Entry 4HB3 (X-ray diffraction, 2.80 A resolution); this record covers chains A and C of the 3 polymer chains in the assembly.

# Chain A
Name: GTP-binding nuclear protein Ran
From: Homo sapiens
UniProt: P62826 (RAN_HUMAN); numbering as in UniProt (aligned over 1-216)
Amino-acid sequence (216 residues; numbered 1 to 216; the number before each row is that of its first residue):
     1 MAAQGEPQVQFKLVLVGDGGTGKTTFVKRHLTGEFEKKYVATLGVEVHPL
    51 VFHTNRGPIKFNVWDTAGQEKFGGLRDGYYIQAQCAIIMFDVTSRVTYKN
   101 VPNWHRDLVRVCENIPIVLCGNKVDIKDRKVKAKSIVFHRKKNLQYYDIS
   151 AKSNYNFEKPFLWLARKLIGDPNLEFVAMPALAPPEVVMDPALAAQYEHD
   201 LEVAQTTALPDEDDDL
Not modelled in the structure: 1-8, 188-193
Curated features (UniProtKB/Swiss-Prot):
  - region: Lys37 to Val45 (Switch-I), Gly68 to Gln84 (Switch-II), Asp211 to Leu216 (Interaction with RANBP1)
  - binding site (GTP): Asp18 to Thr25, Glu36 to Thr42, Gly68, Asn122 to Asp125, Ser150 to Lys152
  - site: Gln69 (Essential for GTP hydrolysis)
  - modified residue: Ala2 (N-acetylalanine), Thr24 (Phosphothreonine), Lys37 (N6-acetyllysine), Lys60 (N6-acetyllysine), Lys71 (N6-acetyllysine), Lys99 (N6-acetyllysine), Lys134 (N6-acetyllysine), Lys159 (N6-acetyllysine)
  - cross-link (Glycyl lysine isopeptide (Lys-Gly)): Lys71 (interchain with G-Cter in SUMO2), Lys152 (interchain with G-Cter in SUMO2)
Bound ions: Mg2+: Thr24, Thr42 (together with GMP-PNP)
Residues lining bound ligands: GMP-PNP (GNP; phosphoaminophosphonic acid-guanylate ester): Asp18, Gly19, Gly20, Thr21, Gly22, Lys23, Thr24, Thr25, Phe35, Glu36, Lys37, Lys38, Tyr39, Val40, Ala41, Thr42, Thr66, Ala67, Gly68, Gln69, Asn122, Lys123, Asp125, Ile126, Ser150, Ala151, Lys152

# Chain C
Name: Exportin-1
From: Saccharomyces cerevisiae
UniProt: P30822 (XPO1_YEAST); numbering as in UniProt; present here: 1-376, 414-1058
Amino-acid sequence (1023 residues; each row starts with the number of its first residue; note: 37 numbers in that range are skipped by the numbering (no residue carries them; nothing is unmodelled there); numbers below 1 keep their minus sign (Gly-1 is residue -1)):
    -1 GAMEGILDFSNDLDIALLDQVVSTFYQGSGVQQKQAQEILTKFQDNPDAW
    49 QKADQILQFSTNPQSKFIALSILDKLITRKWKLLPNDHRIGIRNFVVGMI
    99 ISMCQDDEVFKTQKNLINKSDLTLVQILKQEWPQNWPEFIPELIGSSSSS
   149 VNVCENNMIVLKLLSEEVFDFSAEQMTQAKALHLKNSMSKEFEQIFKLCF
   199 QVLEQGSSSSLIVATLESLLRYLHWIPYRYIYETNILELLSTKFMTSPDT
   249 RAITLKCLTEVSNLKIPQDNDLIKRQTVLFFQNTLQQIATSVMPVTADLK
   299 ATYANANGNDQSFLQDLAMFLTTYLARNRALLESDESLRELLLNAHQYLI
   349 QLSKIEERELFKTTLDYWHNLVADLFYE
   414 PLKKHIYEEICSQLRLVIIENMVRPEEVLVVENDEGEIVREFVKESDTIQ
   464 LYKSEREVLVYLTHLNVIDTEEIMISKLARQIDGSEWSWHNINTLSWAIG
   514 SISGTMSEDTEKRFVVTVIKDLLDLSVKKRGKDNKAVVASDIMYVVGQYP
   564 RFLKAHWNFLRTVILKLFEFMHETHEGVQDMACDTFIKIVQKCKYHFVIQ
   614 QPRESEPFIQTIIRDIQKTTADLQPQQVHTFYKACGIIISEERSVAERNR
   664 LLSDLMQLPNMAWDTIVEQSTANPTLLLDSETVKIIANIIKTNVAVCTSM
   714 GADFYPQLGHIYYNMLQLYRAVSSMISAQVAAEGLIATKTPKVRGLRTIK
   764 KEILKLVETYISKARNLDDVVKVLVEPLLNAVLEDYMNNVPDARDAEVLN
   814 CMTTVVEKVGHMIPQGVILILQSVFECTLDMINKDFTEYPEHRVEFYKLL
   864 KVINEKSFAAFLELPPAAFKLFVDAICWAFKHNNRDVEVNGLQIALDLVK
   914 NIERMGNVPFANEFHKNYFFIFVSETFFVLTDSDHKSGFSKQALLLMKLI
   964 SLVYDNKISVPLYQEAEVPQGTSNQVYLSQYLANMLSNAFPHLTSEQIAS
  1014 FLSALTKQCKDLVVFKGTLRDFLVQIKEVGGDPTDYLFAEDKENA
Not modelled in the structure: -1, 205, 689, 978, 1053-1058
Differences from the reference sequence: expression tag (-1 to 0); engineered mutation Ser539 (Thr in P30822), Cys1022 (Tyr in P30822)
From the paper describing this entry:
  - catalytic residues: Arg543, Lys548, Lys579 (proposed by the authors, not directly observed)

# How chain A and chain C interact
Residue-residue contacts (61; chain A residue first):
  Val45(A) - Gln35(C)
  Val47(A) - Gln31(C)
  Trp64(A) - Phe23(C)  hydrophobic
  Trp64(A) - Tyr24(C)  hydrophobic
  Trp64(A) - Gln31(C)
  Gln69(A) - Asp947(C)
  Lys71(A) - Asp947(C)  salt bridge
  Gly74(A) - Thr39(C)
  Gly74(A) - Gln42(C)  hydrogen bond (backbone-side chain)
  Leu75(A) - Phe23(C)  hydrophobic
  Leu75(A) - Leu38(C)
  Leu75(A) - Thr39(C)
  Leu75(A) - Gln42(C)
  Asp77(A) - Phe65(C)
  Asp77(A) - Lys117(C)  salt bridge
  Gly78(A) - Tyr24(C)  hydrogen bond (backbone-side chain)
  Gly78(A) - Phe65(C)
  Tyr79(A) - Phe23(C)  hydrophobic
  Tyr79(A) - Gln35(C)  hydrogen bond
  Ile81(A) - Gln62(C)
  Ile81(A) - Phe65(C)  hydrophobic
  Gln82(A) - Gln25(C)
  Asn100(A) - Glu172(C)
  Asn103(A) - Phe169(C)
  Asn103(A) - Glu172(C)  hydrogen bond
  Arg106(A) - Phe169(C)
  Arg106(A) - Gln173(C)
  Arg110(A) - Leu120(C)
  Arg110(A) - Leu161(C)
  Arg110(A) - Glu164(C)  salt bridge
  Arg110(A) - Glu165(C)  salt bridge
  Val111(A) - Asn113(C)
  Glu113(A) - Asn116(C)  hydrogen bond
  Asp128(A) - Asp899(C)
  Ala133(A) - Gln463(C)
  Lys134(A) - Gln463(C)
  His139(A) - Glu357(C)  salt bridge
  Arg140(A) - Met317(C)
  Arg140(A) - Lys360(C)
  Arg140(A) - Thr361(C)  hydrogen bond
  Arg140(A) - Asp364(C)  salt bridge
  Lys141(A) - Lys254(C)
  Lys141(A) - Glu258(C)  salt bridge
  Asn143(A) - Lys254(C)  hydrogen bond
  Asn143(A) - Ser310(C)
  Asn143(A) - Gln313(C)  hydrogen bond
  Asn143(A) - Asp314(C)  hydrogen bond
  Gln145(A) - Glu355(C)  hydrogen bond
  Tyr146(A) - Glu357(C)
  Asp148(A) - Asp460(C)
  Tyr155(A) - Lys457(C)
  Tyr155(A) - Glu458(C)  hydrogen bond
  Tyr155(A) - Ser459(C)  hydrogen bond (side chain-backbone)
  Tyr155(A) - Asp460(C)  hydrogen bond
  Asn156(A) - Asp460(C)  hydrogen bond
  Lys167(A) - Gln309(C)  hydrogen bond
  Pro172(A) - Ala302(C)
  Pro172(A) - Asn303(C)
  Thr206(A) - Ile749(C)
  Ala208(A) - Lys752(C)
  Glu212(A) - Arg757(C)
Also at the interface, not in a pair above, chain A (42 interface residues in all): Lys12, Leu43, Gly44, Val96, Pro102, Lys130, Asp213
Also at the interface, not in a pair above, chain C (50 interface residues in all): Ser69, Thr257, Asn261, Val456, Ser467, Ser950

# Summary
42 residues of chain A and 50 residues of chain C are in contact, with 15 hydrogen bonds and 7 salt bridges.
Polar contacts include Lys71(A)-Asp947(C), Asp77(A)-Lys117(C) and Arg110(A)-Glu164(C). Chain A binds GMP-PNP.
UniProt lists 23 GTP-binding residues on chain A. From the paper: catalytic residues Arg543(C), Lys548(C) and
Lys579(C).
Here chain A is GTP-binding nuclear protein Ran (Homo sapiens) and chain C is Exportin-1 (Saccharomyces
cerevisiae). Entry 4HB3 (Crystal structure of CRM1(T539S)-Ran-RanBP1 with weakly bound unmodeled Leptomycin B)
was determined by X-ray diffraction, deposited together with 4HAU, 4HAV, 4HAW, 4HAX, 4HAY, 4HAZ, 4HB2 and
4HB4.
